7YIY - chains D and A of the 5 polymer chains in the assembly; structure by electron microscopy, 2.70 A resolution.

Chain D:
Protein: ORM1-like protein 3
From: Homo sapiens
Reference sequence: Q8N138 (ORML3_HUMAN); residues 1-153 here = UniProt positions 1-153
Chain sequence (153 residues; each row starts with the number of its first residue):
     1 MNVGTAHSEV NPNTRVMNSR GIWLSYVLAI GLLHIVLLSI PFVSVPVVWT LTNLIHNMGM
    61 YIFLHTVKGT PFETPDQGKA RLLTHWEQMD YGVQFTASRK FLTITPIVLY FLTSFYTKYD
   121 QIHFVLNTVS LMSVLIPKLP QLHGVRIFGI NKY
Residues lining bound ligands: Z1T (N-[(2S,3R,4E)-1,3-dihydroxyoctadec-4-en-2-yl]tetracosanamide): Asn13, Val16, Ile22, Ser25, Leu28, Ala29, Phe63, Gly69, Pro71, His85
Reported in the primary citation:
  - conformationally variable residues (order/disorder transition): Met1 to Asn11
  - mutagenesis - N2A, N2DEL, N13A, V16R, I22R, F63P, F63R: increased catalytic activity
  - mutagenesis - H85A: unchanged catalytic activity
  - mutagenesis - N2DEL (approximately 25%), N13A (approximately 30%): decreased binding to ceramide

Chain A:
Protein: Serine palmitoyltransferase 1
From: Homo sapiens
Notes: EC 2.3.1.50
Reference sequence: O15269 (SPTC1_HUMAN); residue numbers follow UniProt; this construct covers 51-473
Chain sequence (423 residues; each row starts with the number of its first residue):
    51 DLTVKEKEEL IEEWQPEPLV PPVPKDHPAL NYNIVSGPPS HKTVVNGKEC INFASFNFLG
   111 LLDNPRVKAA ALASLKKYGV GTCGPRGFYG TFDVHLDLED RLAKFMKTEE AIIYSYGFAT
   171 IASAIPAYSK RGDIVFVDRA ACFAIQKGLQ ASRSDIKLFK HNDMADLERL LKEQEIEDQK
   231 NPRKARVTRR FIVVEGLYMN TGTICPLPEL VKLKYKYKAR IFLEESLSFG VLGEHGRGVT
   291 EHYGINIDDI DLISANMENA LASIGGFCCG RSFVIDHQRL SGQGYCFSAS LPPLLAAAAI
   351 EALNIMEENP GIFAVLKEKC GQIHKALQGI SGLKVVGESL SPAFHLQLEE STGSREQDVR
   411 LLQEIVDQCM NRSIALTQAR YLEKEEKCLP PPSIRVVVTV EQTEEELERA ASTIKEVAQA
   471 VLL
Residues lining bound ligands: pyridoxal phosphate (PLP): Phe337, Ser338, Ala339

Chain D / chain A interface:
Contacting residue pairs (19):
  Asn2(D) - Leu330(A)  hydrogen bond (side chain-backbone)
  Asn2(D) - Phe337(A)
  Val3(D) - Phe337(A)
  Thr5(D) - Phe337(A)
  Glu73(D) - Lys180(A)  salt bridge
  Glu73(D) - His327(A)  salt bridge
  Asp76(D) - Arg181(A)  hydrogen bond (backbone-side chain)
  Gln77(D) - Pro176(A)
  Gln77(D) - Ser179(A)
  Gln77(D) - Lys180(A)
  Gln77(D) - Arg181(A)  hydrogen bond (backbone-backbone)
  Gln77(D) - Ala201(A)
  Lys79(D) - Arg181(A)
  Arg81(D) - Lys180(A)
  Arg81(D) - Arg239(A)
  Gly149(D) - Arg233(A)  hydrogen bond (backbone-side chain)
  Tyr153(D) - Asn231(A)
  Tyr153(D) - Arg233(A)
  Tyr153(D) - Lys234(A)
Also at the interface, not in a pair above, chain D (13 interface residues in all): Gly4, Gly78, Lys152
Also at the interface, not in a pair above, chain A (16 interface residues in all): Ser202, Arg203, Val237, Cys336

In short:
13 residues of chain D and 16 residues of chain A are in contact; the contacts include 4 hydrogen bonds and 2
salt bridges. Polar contacts include Glu73(D)-Lys180(A), Glu73(D)-His327(A) and Asn2(D)-Leu330(A). The paper
reports that N2A, N2DEL and N13A of chain D, among others, increase catalytic activity; conformational
variability at Met1(D); 8 substitutions were tested in all.
Chain D is ORM1-like protein 3 and chain A is Serine palmitoyltransferase 1, both from Homo sapiens; the
structure, Cryo-EM structure of SPT-ORMDL3 complex, was determined by electron microscopy together with 7YIU,
7YJ1 and 7YJ2 from the same study.
